8PO9 - chains C and F of the 6 polymer chains in the assembly; structure by X-ray diffraction, 2.20 A resolution.

# Chain C (and F)
Protein: Arylphorin
Organism: Galleria mellonella
Notes: chain F of this document is another copy of the same molecule, construct and numbering; everything in this record applies to it too
UniProt: Q24995 (ARY_GALME); residues 1-702 here = UniProt positions 1-702
Amino-acid sequence (702 residues; each row starts with the number of its first residue):
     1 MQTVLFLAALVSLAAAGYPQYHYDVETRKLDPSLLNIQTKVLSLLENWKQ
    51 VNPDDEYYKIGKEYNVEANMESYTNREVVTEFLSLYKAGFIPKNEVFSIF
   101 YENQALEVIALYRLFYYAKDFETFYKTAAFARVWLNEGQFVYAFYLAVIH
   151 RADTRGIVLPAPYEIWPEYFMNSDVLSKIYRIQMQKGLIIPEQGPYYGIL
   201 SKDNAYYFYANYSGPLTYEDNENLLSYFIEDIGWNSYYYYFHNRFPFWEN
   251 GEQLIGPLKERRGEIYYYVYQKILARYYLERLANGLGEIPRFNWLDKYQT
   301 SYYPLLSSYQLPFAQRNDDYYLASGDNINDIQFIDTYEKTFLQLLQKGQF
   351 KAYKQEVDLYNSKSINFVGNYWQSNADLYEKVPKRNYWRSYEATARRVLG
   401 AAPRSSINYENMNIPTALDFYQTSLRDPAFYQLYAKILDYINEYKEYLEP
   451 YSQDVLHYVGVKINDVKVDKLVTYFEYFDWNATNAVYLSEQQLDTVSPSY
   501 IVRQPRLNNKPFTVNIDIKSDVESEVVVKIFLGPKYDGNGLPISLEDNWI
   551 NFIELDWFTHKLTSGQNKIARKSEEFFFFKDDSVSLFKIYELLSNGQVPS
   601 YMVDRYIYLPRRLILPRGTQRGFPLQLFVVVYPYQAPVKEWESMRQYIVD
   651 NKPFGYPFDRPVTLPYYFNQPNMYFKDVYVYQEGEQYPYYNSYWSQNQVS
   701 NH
Disordered / not traced: 1-17, 696-702
Covalently attached groups: glycan linked to Asn211, Asn481
Ion coordination: Cu ion: Glu219, Gln299, Asp318; Mg2+: Ser406, Tyr409, Met412, Asn413
Ligand contacts: glycine (GLY): Phe97, Ser98, Ile99, Tyr142, Trp166, Tyr239, Asp419, Phe420, Tyr421, Gln422
Swiss-Prot annotation at these positions:
  - glycosylation (N-linked (GlcNAc...) asparagine): Asn211, Asn481

# Interface between chain C and chain F
Residue-residue contacts (103; chain C residue first):
  Lys49(C) - Arg181(F)
  Gln50(C) - Gln185(F)  hydrogen bond
  Gln50(C) - Ile189(F)
  Val51(C) - Ile189(F)
  Val51(C) - Ile190(F)
  Pro53(C) - Ile189(F)
  Pro53(C) - Ile190(F)  hydrophobic
  Lys93(C) - Tyr197(F)
  Asn94(C) - Arg181(F)
  Ser173(C) - Gln310(F)  hydrogen bond (side chain-backbone)
  Ser173(C) - Leu311(F)
  Asp174(C) - Gln310(F)  hydrogen bond (backbone-backbone)
  Ser177(C) - Tyr309(F)  hydrogen bond (backbone-side chain)
  Ser177(C) - Gln310(F)
  Tyr180(C) - Met184(F)  hydrophobic
  Tyr180(C) - Tyr309(F)
  Arg181(C) - Lys49(F)
  Arg181(C) - Asn94(F)
  Arg181(C) - Tyr309(F)  hydrogen bond (backbone-side chain)
  Arg181(C) - Tyr487(F)
  Gln183(C) - Met184(F)  hydrogen bond (side chain-backbone)
  Gln183(C) - Lys186(F)
  Met184(C) - Tyr180(F)  hydrophobic
  Met184(C) - Gln183(F)  hydrogen bond (backbone-side chain)
  Met184(C) - Met184(F)  hydrophobic
  Met184(C) - Lys186(F)  hydrogen bond (backbone-side chain)
  Met184(C) - Tyr309(F)
  Met184(C) - Tyr487(F)
  Gln185(C) - Gln50(F)  hydrogen bond
  Gln185(C) - Tyr487(F)
  Gln185(C) - Leu488(F)
  Gln185(C) - Ser489(F)
  Lys186(C) - Gln183(F)
  Lys186(C) - Met184(F)  hydrogen bond (side chain-backbone)
  Lys186(C) - Lys186(F)
  Ile189(C) - Gln50(F)
  Ile189(C) - Val51(F)
  Ile189(C) - Pro53(F)
  Ile189(C) - Leu488(F)
  Ile189(C) - Ser489(F)
  Ile189(C) - Glu490(F)
  Ile189(C) - Leu493(F)  hydrophobic
  Ile190(C) - Pro53(F)  hydrophobic
  Tyr197(C) - Lys93(F)
  Pro215(C) - Ser405(F)  hydrogen bond (backbone-side chain)
  Pro215(C) - Tyr409(F)  hydrophobic
  Leu216(C) - Pro403(F)
  Leu216(C) - Ser405(F)
  Leu216(C) - Ser406(F)
  Leu216(C) - Met412(F)  hydrophobic
  Lys297(C) - Lys297(F)
  Lys297(C) - Tyr321(F)
  Tyr303(C) - Ala401(F)  hydrogen bond (side chain-backbone)
  Tyr303(C) - Pro403(F)
  Tyr303(C) - Ile414(F)  hydrophobic
  Leu305(C) - Leu311(F)  hydrophobic
  Leu305(C) - Pro312(F)
  Tyr309(C) - Ser177(F)  hydrogen bond (side chain-backbone)
  Tyr309(C) - Tyr180(F)
  Tyr309(C) - Arg181(F)  hydrogen bond (side chain-backbone)
  Tyr309(C) - Met184(F)
  Gln310(C) - Ser173(F)  hydrogen bond (backbone-side chain)
  Gln310(C) - Asp174(F)
  Gln310(C) - Ser177(F)
  Leu311(C) - Ser173(F)
  Leu311(C) - Leu305(F)  hydrophobic
  Pro312(C) - Pro312(F)  hydrophobic
  Pro312(C) - Gln315(F)
  Phe313(C) - Gln315(F)  hydrogen bond (backbone-side chain)
  Ala314(C) - Gln315(F)
  Gln315(C) - Pro312(F)
  Gln315(C) - Phe313(F)  hydrogen bond (side chain-backbone)
  Gln315(C) - Ala314(F)
  Gln315(C) - Gln315(F)  hydrogen bond (side chain-backbone)
  Gln315(C) - Asn317(F)  hydrogen bond (backbone-side chain)
  Arg316(C) - Asn317(F)
  Asn317(C) - Gln315(F)  hydrogen bond (side chain-backbone)
  Asn317(C) - Arg316(F)
  Asn317(C) - Asn317(F)  hydrogen bond (side chain-backbone)
  Asn317(C) - Tyr320(F)
  Asn317(C) - Ala401(F)
  Asp318(C) - Arg404(F)  salt bridge
  Tyr320(C) - Asn317(F)
  Ala401(C) - Tyr303(F)  hydrogen bond (backbone-side chain)
  Ala401(C) - Asn317(F)
  Pro403(C) - Leu216(F)
  Pro403(C) - Tyr303(F)
  Arg404(C) - Asp318(F)  salt bridge
  Ser405(C) - Pro215(F)  hydrogen bond (side chain-backbone)
  Ser405(C) - Leu216(F)
  Ser406(C) - Leu216(F)
  Met412(C) - Leu216(F)
  Ile414(C) - Leu216(F)  hydrophobic
  Ile414(C) - Tyr303(F)  hydrophobic
  Tyr487(C) - Arg181(F)
  Tyr487(C) - Met184(F)
  Tyr487(C) - Gln185(F)
  Leu488(C) - Gln185(F)
  Leu488(C) - Ile189(F)
  Ser489(C) - Gln185(F)
  Ser489(C) - Ile189(F)
  Glu490(C) - Ile189(F)
  Leu493(C) - Ile189(F)  hydrophobic
Interface residues without a listed pair, chain C (53 interface residues in all): Pro304, Asp319, Tyr321, Ala402, Tyr409, Asn413, Val486
Interface residues without a listed pair, chain F (54 interface residues in all): Tyr58, Pro304, Asp319, Ala402, Asn413, Val486

# In short
53 residues of chain C and 54 residues of chain F are in contact, with 23 hydrogen bonds and 2 salt bridges.
Polar contacts include Asp318(C)-Arg404(F), Gln50(C)-Gln185(F) and Ser173(C)-Gln310(F). Ligands of chain C:
glycine. The Cu ion site is built by Glu219(C), Gln299(C) and Asp318(C).
Both chains are Arylphorin (Galleria mellonella). Entry 8PO9 (Polyethylene oxidation hexamerin PEase Cibeles
(XP_026756460) from Galleria mellonella) was determined by X-ray diffraction (same publication as 8CA9, 8CAD
and 8CAN).
